Entry 8KA5 (X-ray diffraction, 2.80 A resolution); this record covers chains A and D of the 4 polymer chains in the assembly.

# Chain A
Protein: DNA-(apurinic or apyrimidinic site) endonuclease, chloroplastic
Source organism: Arabidopsis thaliana
Notes: EC 3.1.11.2
UniProt: P45951 (ARP_ARATH); residue numbers follow UniProt; this construct covers 240-536
Chain sequence (297 residues; each row starts with the number of its first residue):
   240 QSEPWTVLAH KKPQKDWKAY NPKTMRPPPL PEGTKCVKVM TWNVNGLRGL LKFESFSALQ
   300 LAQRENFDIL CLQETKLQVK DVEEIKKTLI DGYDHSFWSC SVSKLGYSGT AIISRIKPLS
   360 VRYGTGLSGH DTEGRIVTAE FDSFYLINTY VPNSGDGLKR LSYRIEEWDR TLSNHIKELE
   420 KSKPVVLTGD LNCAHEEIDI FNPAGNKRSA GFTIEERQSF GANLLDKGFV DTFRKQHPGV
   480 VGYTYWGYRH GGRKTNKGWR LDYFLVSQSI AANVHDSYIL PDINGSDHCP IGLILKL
Small-molecule neighbours: 1',2'-dideoxyribofuranose-5'-phosphate (3DR): Asn282, Glu313, Tyr389, Asn392, Asp429, Asn431, Ala449, Tyr484, Trp498, Leu500, His527

# Chain D
Molecule: 43-nt DNA strand
Sequence (43 nucleotides; numbered -20 to 22; the number before each row is that of its first residue; numbers below 1 keep their minus sign (DG-20 is residue -20)):
   -20 GCTGATGCGC CGACGGATCC GCGGATCCGT CGGGCGCATC AGC
Disordered / not traced: -20 to 2

# Chain A / chain D interface
Residue-residue contacts - 19 pairs, chain A then chain D:
  Asn284(A) with DG15(D), sugar contact
  Gly285(A) with DG15(D), phosphate contact; DC16(D), phosphate contact
  Leu286(A) with DC16(D), phosphate contact
  Arg287(A) with DC16(D), salt bridge to the phosphate; DA17(D), salt bridge to the phosphate
  Gly288(A) with DC16(D), hydrogen bond to the phosphate
  Lys315(A) with DG15(D), hydrogen bond to the sugar; DC16(D), sugar contact
  Gln317(A) with DA17(D), hydrogen bond to the phosphate
  Leu344(A) with DA17(D), sugar contact
  Gly345(A) with DC16(D), phosphate contact; DA17(D), sugar contact
  Ala443(A) with DT5(D), phosphate contact
  Lys446(A) with DC6(D), phosphate contact
  Tyr487(A) with DG13(D), sugar contact; DC14(D), sugar contact
  Arg488(A) with DG11(D), hydrogen bond to the base; DG13(D), salt bridge to the phosphate
Interface residues without a listed pair, chain A (16 interface residues in all): Thr314, Asp320, His489
Interface residues without a listed pair, chain D (9 interface residues in all): DT18

# Overview
Chain A and chain D form an interface of 16 and 9 residues respectively, with 4 hydrogen bonds and 3 salt
bridges. Polar pairs include Arg488(A)-DG11(D), Lys315(A)-DG15(D) and Gly288(A)-DC16(D). Chain A binds
1',2'-dideoxyribofuranose-5'-phosphate.
Chain A is DNA-(apurinic or apyrimidinic site) endonuclease, chloroplastic (Arabidopsis thaliana) and chain D
is a 43-nt DNA strand; the structure, Arabidopsis AP endonuclease ARP complex with 20bp THF-containing DNA,
was determined by X-ray diffraction, deposited together with 8KA3 and 8KA4.
